Entry 5C8D (X-ray diffraction, 2.80 A resolution); this record covers chains A and D of the 4 polymer chains in the assembly.

== Chain A (and D) ==
Protein: Light-dependent transcriptional regulator CarH
Source organism: Thermus thermophilus (strain HB27 / ATCC BAA-163 / DSM 7039)
Notes: chain D of this document is another copy of the same molecule, construct and numbering; everything in this record applies to it too
Reference sequence: Q746J7 (Q746J7_THET2); residues 1-285 here = UniProt positions 1-285
Chain sequence (305 residues; numbered -19 to 285; the number before each row is that of its first residue; numbers below 1 keep their minus sign (Met-19 is residue -19)):
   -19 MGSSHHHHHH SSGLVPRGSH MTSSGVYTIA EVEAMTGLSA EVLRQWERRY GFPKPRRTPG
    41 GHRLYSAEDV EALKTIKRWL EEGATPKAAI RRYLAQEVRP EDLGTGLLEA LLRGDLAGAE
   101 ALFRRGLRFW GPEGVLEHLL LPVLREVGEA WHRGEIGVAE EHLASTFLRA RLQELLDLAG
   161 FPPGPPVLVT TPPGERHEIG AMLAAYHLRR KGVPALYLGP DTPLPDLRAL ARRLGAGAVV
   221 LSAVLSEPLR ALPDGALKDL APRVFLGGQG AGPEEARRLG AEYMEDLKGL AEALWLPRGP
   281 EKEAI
Not modelled in the structure: -19 to 47, 63-69, 76-77, 276-285 (chain D: -19 to 3, 277-285)
Construct notes: initiating methionine (-19); expression tag (-18 to 0)
Bound ions: cobalamin Co: His177 (together with 5'-deoxyadenosine)
Ligand contacts:
  - 5'-deoxyadenosine (5AD): Trp131, Val138, Glu141, His142, His177
  - cobalamin (B12): Glu117, Leu121, Leu124, Arg125, Gly128, Glu129, Trp131, His132, Glu141, His142, Ser145, Arg149, Gly174, Glu175, Arg176, His177, Glu178, Ile179, Gly180, Leu183, Ala184, Val220, Leu221, Ser222, Val224, Leu225, Glu227, Leu246, Gly247, Gly248, Gln249, Met264, Glu265, Asp266, Leu267, Leu270
Reported in the primary citation:
  - mutagenesis - H142A, D201R: decreased binding to AdoCbl
  - mutagenesis - Y30A, H42A, W131A, E141A, H142A, R176D/D201R, R176E/D201R, D201R: decreased binding to DNA
  - mutagenesis - Q25A, W131F: unchanged binding to DNA
  - cobalamin coordination: His177
  - mutagenesis - R29A, R43A: abolished binding to DNA
  - mutagenesis - H132A: decreased binding to Cbl
  - mutagenesis - H132A: decreased binding to cobalamin

== Interface between chain A and chain D ==
Contacting residue pairs - 16 pairs, chain A then chain D:
  Arg72(A) with Lys191(D)
  Ala75(A) with Pro162(D), hydrophobic
  Arg105(A) with Leu158(D), hydrogen bond (side chain-backbone)
  Arg108(A) with Arg104(D); Glu154(D); Leu158(D)
  Phe109(A) with Arg104(D), hydrogen bond (backbone-side chain); Leu107(D), hydrophobic; Leu158(D), hydrophobic
  Trp110(A) with Arg104(D)
  Gly111(A) with Arg104(D)
  Gln249(A) with Glu62(D); Gly63(D)
  Tyr263(A) with Thr65(D)
  Glu265(A) with Thr65(D), hydrogen bond; Ala68(D)
Also at the interface, not in a pair above, chain A (14 interface residues in all): Pro112, His118, Arg125, Asp266
Also at the interface, not in a pair above, chain D (17 interface residues in all): Arg71, Glu100, Arg108, Asp157, Gly160, Arg190, Gly192

== Summary ==
14 residues of chain A face 17 of chain D across their interface, with 3 hydrogen bonds. Polar pairs include
Arg105(A)-Leu158(D), Phe109(A)-Arg104(D) and Glu265(A)-Thr65(D). The paper reports that Y30A, H42A and W131A
of chain A, among others, reduce binding to DNA; cobalamin coordination by His177(A); 13 substitutions were
tested in all.
Both chains are Light-dependent transcriptional regulator CarH (Thermus thermophilus (strain HB27 / ATCC
BAA-163 / DSM 7039)). Entry 5C8D (Crystal structure of full-length Thermus thermophilus CarH bound to
adenosylcobalamin (dark state)) was determined by X-ray diffraction, deposited together with 5C8A, 5C8E and
5C8F.
